Entry 4IHZ (X-ray diffraction, 1.50 A resolution); this record covers chains A and B.

[Chain A (and B)]
Protein: CrataBL
Source organism: Crataeva tapia
Notes: chain B of this document is another copy of the same molecule, construct and numbering; everything in this record applies to it too
Amino-acid sequence (165 residues; row label = number of the first residue in the row):
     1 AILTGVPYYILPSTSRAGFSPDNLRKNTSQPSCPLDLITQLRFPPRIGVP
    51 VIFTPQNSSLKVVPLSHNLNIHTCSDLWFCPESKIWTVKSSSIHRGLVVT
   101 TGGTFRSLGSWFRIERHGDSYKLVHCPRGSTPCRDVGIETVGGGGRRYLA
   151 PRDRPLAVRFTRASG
Not modelled in the structure: 165
Modified positions: C74 (s-oxy cysteine; CSX)
Cystine bridges: C33-C80, C126-C133
Covalent attachments: N-acetylglucosamine (NAG) linked to N27
Reported in the primary citation:
  - post-translational modification sites: N27, N57, C74

[Chain A / chain B interface]
Residue-residue contacts - 33 pairs, chain A then chain B:
  S29(A) with D76(B), hydrogen bond
  H72(A) with P31(B); P81(B)
  S75(A) with W78(B)
  D76(A) with S29(B); D76(B); L77(B); W78(B), hydrogen bond (backbone-backbone); F79(B)
  L77(A) with D76(B)
  W78(A) with S75(B); D76(B), hydrogen bond (backbone-backbone); K84(B), hydrogen bond (backbone-side chain)
  F79(A) with D76(B)
  C80(A) with K84(B), hydrogen bond (backbone-side chain)
  P81(A) with H72(B); S83(B); K84(B), hydrogen bond (backbone-backbone); I85(B); F105(B), hydrophobic
  E82(A) with S83(B); F105(B)
  S83(A) with P81(B); E82(B); S83(B)
  K84(A) with W78(B), hydrogen bond (side chain-backbone); C80(B), hydrogen bond (side chain-backbone); P81(B), hydrogen bond (backbone-backbone)
  I85(A) with P81(B)
  T104(A) with T104(B)
  F105(A) with P31(B); P81(B), hydrophobic; E82(B)
Also at the interface, not in a pair above, chain A (18 interface residues in all): P31, S32, C74
Also at the interface, not in a pair above, chain B (17 interface residues in all): S32

[In short]
18 residues of chain A face 17 of chain B across their interface; the contacts include 9 hydrogen bonds. Among
the polar pairs are S29(A)-D76(B), W78(A)-K84(B) and C80(A)-K84(B). N-acetylglucosamine is covalently linked
to N27(A). From the paper: modification sites N27(A), N57(A) and C74(A).
Both chains are CrataBL (Crataeva tapia). Entry 4IHZ (Crystal structure of CrataBL, a trypsin inhibitor from
Crataeva tapia) was determined by X-ray diffraction, deposited together with 4II0.
